PDB entry 3GT8 | X-ray diffraction, 2.96 A resolution | chains B and X of the 3 polymer chains in the assembly

# Chain B
Name: Epidermal growth factor receptor
From: Homo sapiens
Notes: EC 2.7.10.1; fragment: inactive protein kinase
Reference sequence: P00533 (EGFR_HUMAN); residues 672-998 here correspond to UniProt positions 696-1022 (UniProt number = residue number + 24)
Amino-acid sequence (330 residues; row label = number of the first residue in the row):
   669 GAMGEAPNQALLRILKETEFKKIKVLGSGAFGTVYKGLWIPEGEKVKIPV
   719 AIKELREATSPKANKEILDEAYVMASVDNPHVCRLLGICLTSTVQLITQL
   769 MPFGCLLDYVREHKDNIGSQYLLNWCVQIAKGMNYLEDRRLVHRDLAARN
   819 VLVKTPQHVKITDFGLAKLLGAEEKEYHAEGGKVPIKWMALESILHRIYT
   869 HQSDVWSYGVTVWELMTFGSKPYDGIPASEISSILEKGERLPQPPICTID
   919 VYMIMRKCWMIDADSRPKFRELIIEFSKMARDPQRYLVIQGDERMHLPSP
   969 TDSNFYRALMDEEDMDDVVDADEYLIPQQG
Not modelled in the structure: 669-676, 838-852, 984-998
Sequence notes: expression tag (669-671); engineered mutation R924 (Val948 in P00533)
Swiss-Prot annotation at these positions:
  - active site: D813 (Proton acceptor)
  - binding site (ATP): L694 to V702, K721, T766, Q767, D831
  - site: Y992 (Important for interaction with PIK3C2B)
  - modified residue: K721 (N6-(2-hydroxyisobutyryl)lysine), Y845 (Phosphotyrosine), S967 (Phosphoserine), S971 (Phosphoserine), Y974 (Phosphotyrosine), Y992 (Phosphotyrosine)
  - cross-link (Glycyl lysine isopeptide (Lys-Gly)): K692 (interchain with G-Cter in ubiquitin), K713 (interchain with G-Cter in ubiquitin), K730 (interchain with G-Cter in ubiquitin), K733 (interchain with G-Cter in ubiquitin), K843 (interchain with G-Cter in ubiquitin), K905 (interchain with G-Cter in ubiquitin), K936 (interchain with G-Cter in ubiquitin), K946 (interchain with G-Cter in ubiquitin)
Bound ions: Mg2+: N818, D831
Ligand contacts: AMP-PNP (ANP; phosphoaminophosphonic acid-adenylate ester): L694, G695, S696, G697, A698, F699, G700, T701, V702, A719, K721, T766, Q767, L768, M769, G772, C773, D776, D813, R817, N818, L820, D831
What the authors report for this chain:
  - disease-associated variants - L834R (14-fold): increased catalytic activity
  - mutagenesis - V924R: abolished signaling
  - self-association interface (contacts with another copy of this molecule): F973 to L977, E980
  - mutagenesis - V924R/R953A: unchanged signaling in response to EGF

# Chain X
Name: Unknown peptide
From: Homo sapiens
Amino-acid sequence (11 residues; each row starts with the number of its first residue; X marks 11 residues of unknown identity (built as UNK)):
   984 XXXXXXXXXXX

# Chain B / chain X interface
Chain B residues in contact with chain X, 11 residues: Q677, L679, Y740, V741, S744, D746, N747, P748, R752, R807, D982

# Summary
Chain B and chain X make no direct contact in this assembly. Chain B binds AMP-PNP. UniProt lists active-site
residue D813(B) and 13 ATP-binding residues on chain B. The paper reports that L834R of chain B increases
catalytic activity; a self-association interface involving F973(B) and E980(B); 3 substitutions were tested in
all.
Chain B is Epidermal growth factor receptor and chain X is Unknown peptide, both from Homo sapiens; the
structure, Crystal structure of the inactive EGFR kinase domain in complex with AMP-PNP, was determined by
X-ray diffraction.
